PDB entry 7APD | electron microscopy, 3.90 A resolution | chains C and D of the 10 polymer chains in the assembly

Chain C (and D):
Name: Replication protein E1
From: Bovine papillomavirus
Notes: EC 3.6.4.12; chain D of this document is another copy of the same molecule, construct and numbering; everything in this record applies to it too
UniProtKB: P03116 (VE1_BPV1); residue numbers follow UniProt; this construct covers 308-605
Sequence (298 residues; each row starts with the number of its first residue):
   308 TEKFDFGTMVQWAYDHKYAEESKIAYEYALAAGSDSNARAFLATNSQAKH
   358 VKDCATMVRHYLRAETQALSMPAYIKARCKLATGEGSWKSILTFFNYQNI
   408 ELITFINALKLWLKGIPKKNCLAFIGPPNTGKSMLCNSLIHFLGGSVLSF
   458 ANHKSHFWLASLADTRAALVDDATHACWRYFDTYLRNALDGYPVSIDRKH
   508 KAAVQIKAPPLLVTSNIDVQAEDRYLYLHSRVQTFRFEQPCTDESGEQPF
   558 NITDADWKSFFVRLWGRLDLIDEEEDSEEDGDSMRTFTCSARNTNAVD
Not modelled in the structure: 595-605
Swiss-Prot annotation at these positions:
  - binding site (ATP): Gly433 to Ser440
  - cross-link: Lys514 (Glycyl lysine isopeptide (Lys-Gly) (interchain with G-Cter in SUMO))
  - mutagenesis: Lys514 (K514R: Complete loss of sumoylation)
From the paper describing this entry:
  - binding site for the 36-nt DNA strand: Lys310, Thr351 to Ser353
  - mutagenesis - K310A, N352G, N352K: decreased catalytic activity
  - binding site for the 40-nt DNA strand: Lys506, His507

How chain C and chain D interact:
Contacting residue pairs (36; chain C residue first):
  Glu328(C) with His367(D)
  Ser329(C) with Arg370(D); Ala371(D)
  Tyr333(C) with Ala371(D), hydrophobic; Glu372(D)
  Ala336(C) with Tyr368(D)
  Leu349(C) with Tyr368(D); Met591(D); Arg592(D)
  Ala350(C) with Asp312(D)
  Asn352(C) with Phe311(D); Phe313(D); His357(D)
  Gln354(C) with Met364(D)
  Ala355(C) with Asp360(D)
  Pro435(C) with Tyr534(D)
  Asn436(C) with Lys425(D); Arg538(D), hydrogen bond
  Val454(C) with Ser502(D); Gln512(D), hydrogen bond (backbone-side chain)
  Ser456(C) with Val501(D)
  Ala458(C) with Tyr491(D), hydrophobic
  Asn459(C) with His463(D), hydrogen bond; Asp504(D), hydrogen bond
  His460(C) with Tyr491(D)
  Ser462(C) with His463(D), hydrogen bond; Asp504(D)
  Asp478(C) with Asn494(D)
  Asp479(C) with Thr490(D); Arg493(D), salt bridge
  Thr481(C) with Thr490(D)
  Lys506(C) with Asp504(D), salt bridge; Arg505(D), hydrogen bond (side chain-backbone); Lys508(D), hydrogen bond (side chain-backbone)
  His507(C) with His507(D)
  Asp550(C) with Lys425(D)
Other interface residues (no listed pair), chain C (31 interface residues in all): Ala332, Val358, Asn444, Ser453, Phe457, Lys461, Asn523, Thr549
Other interface residues (no listed pair), chain D (34 interface residues in all): Gly314, Val317, Lys461, Asp489, Pro500, Ser590

Summary:
31 residues of chain C face 34 of chain D across their interface; the contacts include 7 hydrogen bonds and 2
salt bridges. Polar pairs include Asp479(C)-Arg493(D), Lys506(C)-Asp504(D) and Asn436(C)-Arg538(D). The paper
reports a binding site for the 36-nt DNA strand at Lys310(C) and Thr351(C); K310A, N352G and N352K of chain C
reduce catalytic activity.
Both chains are Replication protein E1 (Bovine papillomavirus). Entry 7APD (Bovine Papillomavirus E1 DNA
helicase-replication fork complex) was determined by electron microscopy.
